Entry 8EI7 (X-ray diffraction, 2.22 A resolution); this record covers chains A and C.

# Chain A
Name: NEDD4-like E3 ubiquitin-protein ligase WWP2
From: Homo sapiens
Notes: EC 2.3.2.26; fragment: HECT domain
UniProtKB: O00308 (WWP2_HUMAN); numbering as in UniProt (aligned over 492-865)
Chain sequence (376 residues; each row starts with the number of its first residue):
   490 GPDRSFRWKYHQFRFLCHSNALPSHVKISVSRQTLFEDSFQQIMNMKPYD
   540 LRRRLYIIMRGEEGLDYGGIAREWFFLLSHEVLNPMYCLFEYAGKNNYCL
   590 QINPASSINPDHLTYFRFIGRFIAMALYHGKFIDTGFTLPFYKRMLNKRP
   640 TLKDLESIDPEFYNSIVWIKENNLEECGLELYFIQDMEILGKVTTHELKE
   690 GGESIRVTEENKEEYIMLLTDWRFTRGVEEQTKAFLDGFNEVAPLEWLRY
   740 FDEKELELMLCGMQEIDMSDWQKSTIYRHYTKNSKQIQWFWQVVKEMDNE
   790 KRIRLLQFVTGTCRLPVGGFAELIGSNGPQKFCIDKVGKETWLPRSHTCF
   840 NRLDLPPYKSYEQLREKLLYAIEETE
Disordered / not traced: 490
Sequence notes: expression tag (490-491)
Ion coordination: Zn2+: Tyr587, Thr799, Asn840
Swiss-Prot annotation at these positions:
  - active site: Cys838 (Glycyl thioester intermediate)

# Chain C
Name: H304
Chain sequence (19 residues; numbered 0 to 18; the number before each row is that of its first residue; numbering starts at 0):
     0 XDPAQMYCREAAFYCFMHX
Modified / non-standard residues: ACE (acetyl group) at position 0; NH2 (amino group) at position 18
Glycans and other covalent adducts: N,N'-(1,4-phenylene)diacetamide (WHL) linked to Cys7, Cys14
Small-molecule neighbours: N,N'-(1,4-phenylene)diacetamide (WHL): Tyr6, Ala10, Ala11

# Interface between chain A and chain C
Pairs across the interface (41; chain A residue first):
  Phe495(A) with Met16(C), hydrophobic
  Arg496(A) with Phe15(C), hydrogen bond (side chain-backbone); Met16(C)
  Tyr499(A) with Phe12(C); Met16(C), hydrophobic
  His500(A) with Met16(C), hydrogen bond (side chain-backbone); His17(C)
  Arg561(A) with Tyr6(C); Glu9(C), salt bridge
  Phe565(A) with ACE_0(C); Asp1(C); Pro2(C); Met5(C), hydrophobic
  His569(A) with ACE_0(C)
  Gly619(A) with Tyr13(C), hydrogen bond (backbone-side chain)
  Lys620(A) with Glu9(C), salt bridge; Tyr13(C), hydrogen bond
  Phe621(A) with Met5(C); Glu9(C); Phe12(C), hydrophobic; Tyr13(C), hydrophobic
  Ile622(A) with Met5(C); Arg8(C)
  Asp623(A) with ACE_0(C); Arg8(C), salt bridge
  Leu747(A) with Phe12(C)
  Met748(A) with Phe12(C), hydrophobic
  Cys750(A) with Arg8(C), hydrogen bond (backbone-side chain)
  Gly751(A) with Arg8(C)
  Met752(A) with Cys7(C); Arg8(C), hydrogen bond (backbone-backbone); Ala11(C); Phe12(C); Phe15(C), hydrophobic
  Gln753(A) with Gln4(C)
  Glu754(A) with Cys7(C)
  Glu789(A) with Phe15(C)
  Leu804(A) with Gln4(C), hydrogen bond (backbone-side chain)
  Pro805(A) with Gln4(C)
  Val806(A) with ACE_0(C); Asp1(C)
Other interface residues (no listed pair), chain A (25 interface residues in all): Gly557, Arg803

# In short
25 residues of chain A face 15 of chain C across their interface, with 7 hydrogen bonds and 3 salt bridges.
Polar contacts include Arg561(A)-Glu9(C), Lys620(A)-Glu9(C) and Asp623(A)-Arg8(C).
N,N'-(1,4-phenylene)diacetamide is covalently linked to Cys7(C). Curated annotation (UniProt) lists
active-site residue Cys838(A) on chain A.
Here chain A is NEDD4-like E3 ubiquitin-protein ligase WWP2 (Homo sapiens) and chain C is H304. Entry 8EI7
(Crystal structure of the WWP2 HECT domain in complex with H304, a Helicon Polypeptide) was determined by
X-ray diffraction, deposited together with 8EHZ, 8EI0, 8EI1, 8EI2, 8EI3, 8EI5 and 6 further entries.
